Entry 5JJI (X-ray diffraction, 2.60 A resolution); this record covers chains A and B of the 7 polymer chains in the assembly.

[Chain A (and B)]
Name: Transcription termination factor Rho
From: Escherichia coli O157:H7
Notes: EC 3.6.4.-; fragment: rho; engineered mutation(s): N-terminal MGH insertion; chain B of this document is another copy of the same molecule, construct and numbering; everything in this record applies to it too
Reference sequence: P0AG32 (RHO_ECO57); residue numbers follow UniProt; this construct covers 2-417
Chain sequence (420 residues; numbered -2 to 417; the number before each row is that of its first residue; numbers below 1 keep their minus sign (Mse-2 is residue -2)):
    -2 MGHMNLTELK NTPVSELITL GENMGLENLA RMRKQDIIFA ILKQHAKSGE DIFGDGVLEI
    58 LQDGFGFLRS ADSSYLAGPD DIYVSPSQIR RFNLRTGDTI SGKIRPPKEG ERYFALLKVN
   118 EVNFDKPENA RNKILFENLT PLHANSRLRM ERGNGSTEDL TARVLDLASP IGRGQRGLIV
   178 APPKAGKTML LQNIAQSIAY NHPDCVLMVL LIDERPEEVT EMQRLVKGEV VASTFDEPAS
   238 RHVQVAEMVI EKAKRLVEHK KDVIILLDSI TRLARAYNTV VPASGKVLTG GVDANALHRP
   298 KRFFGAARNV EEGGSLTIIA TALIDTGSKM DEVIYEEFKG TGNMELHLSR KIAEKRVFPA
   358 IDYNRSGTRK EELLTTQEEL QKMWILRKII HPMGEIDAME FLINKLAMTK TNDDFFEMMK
Unresolved in the structure: -2 to 0, 23-29, 125-128, 417 (chain B: -2 to 0, 22-29)
Modified positions: Mse-2, Mse1, Mse29 (selenomethionine); Mse21, Mse147, Mse186, Mse205, Mse219, Mse245, Mse327, Mse341, Mse380, Mse390, Mse396, Mse405, Mse415, Mse416 (selenomethionine; parent Met)
Sequence notes: initiating methionine (-2); expression tag (-1 to 1)
Ion coordination: Mg2+: Thr185 (together with ADP)
Residues lining bound ligands:
  - ADP / beryllium trifluoride, molecule 1: Thr158, Pro179, Pro180, Lys181, Ala182, Gly183, Lys184, Thr185, Mse186, Glu211, Arg212, Glu215, Leu320, Phe355
  - ADP / beryllium trifluoride, molecule 2: Thr365, Arg366, Lys367, Glu368, Glu369
Swiss-Prot annotation at these positions:
  - region: Gly61 to Arg66 (RNA-binding 1), Asp78 to Tyr80 (RNA-binding 1), Glu108 to Tyr110 (RNA-binding 1), Val284 to Gly288 (RNA-binding 2)
  - binding site (ATP): Gly169 to Gly174, Lys181 to Mse186, Arg212
  - site: Lys326 (RNA-binding 2)
What the authors report for this chain:
  - catalytic residues: Glu211, Arg269
  - binding site for the 12-nt RNA strand: Lys326
  - specificity-determining residues: Lys326 (proposed by the authors, not directly observed)

[How chain A and chain B interact]
Pairs across the interface - 67 pairs, chain A then chain B:
  Pro180(A) with Glu333(B); Lys336(B)
  Lys181(A) with Glu342(B); Gly364(B), hydrogen bond (side chain-backbone); Thr365(B); Arg366(B)
  Mse186(A) with Lys367(B)
  Arg212(A) with Arg173(B); Lys336(B), hydrogen bond (side chain-backbone); Gly337(B), hydrogen bond (side chain-backbone); Thr338(B), hydrogen bond (side chain-backbone); Gly339(B), hydrogen bond (side chain-backbone); Arg366(B)
  Pro213(A) with Pro138(B), hydrophobic; Arg305(B)
  Glu214(A) with Pro138(B); Leu139(B); His140(B); Arg173(B), salt bridge; Asn340(B)
  Thr217(A) with Thr137(B); Pro138(B), hydrogen bond (side chain-backbone); Leu139(B)
  Glu218(A) with His140(B), salt bridge; Lys367(B), salt bridge
  Arg221(A) with Leu139(B); Glu308(B), salt bridge
  Phe232(A) with Lys298(B); Arg299(B); Gly302(B); Thr338(B)
  Asp233(A) with Arg299(B), salt bridge; Arg305(B), salt bridge
  Arg269(A) with Lys298(B); Glu334(B), salt bridge; Gly337(B), hydrogen bond (side chain-backbone)
  Arg272(A) with Glu334(B), salt bridge
  Asn275(A) with Lys283(B), hydrogen bond (backbone-side chain)
  Thr276(A) with Asn292(B)
  Val284(A) with Gly282(B)
  Gly287(A) with Val284(B); Leu285(B)
  Gly288(A) with Lys283(B); Val284(B)
  Asp322(A) with Glu333(B)
  Thr323(A) with Val330(B); Glu333(B)
  Gly324(A) with Thr286(B); Glu329(B); Val330(B)
  Ser325(A) with Leu285(B); Thr286(B)
  Lys326(A) with Thr286(B), hydrogen bond (backbone-side chain)
  Mse327(A) with Leu285(B), hydrophobic
  Arg347(A) with Lys336(B); Glu342(B), salt bridge
  Glu351(A) with Asn361(B); Arg362(B)
  Lys352(A) with Lys385(B), hydrogen bond (backbone-side chain); His388(B)
  Arg353(A) with Ser363(B); Gly364(B); Glu368(B), salt bridge; Trp381(B); Arg384(B)
  Val354(A) with Lys385(B)
  Ile393(A) with His388(B)
Other interface residues (no listed pair), chain A (34 interface residues in all): Asp210, Glu211, Glu215, Lys348
Other interface residues (no listed pair), chain B (41 interface residues in all): Ala165, His295, Mse341

[Summary]
Chain A and chain B form an interface of 34 and 41 residues respectively; the contacts include 10 hydrogen
bonds and 10 salt bridges. Polar pairs include Glu214(A)-Arg173(B), Glu218(A)-His140(B) and
Glu218(A)-Lys367(B). Bound to chain A: ADP / beryllium trifluoride. The paper reports catalytic residues
Glu211(A) and Arg269(A); a binding site for the 12-nt RNA strand at Lys326(A).
Both chains are Transcription termination factor Rho (Escherichia coli O157:H7). Entry 5JJI (Rho transcription
termination factor bound to rU7 and 6 ADP-BeF3 molecules) was determined by X-ray diffraction together with
5JJK and 5JJL from the same study.
